PDB entry 1F8E | X-ray diffraction, 1.40 A resolution | chain A

[Chain A]
Molecule: Neuraminidase
Source organism: Influenza A virus (A/tern/Australia/G70C/1975(H11N9))
Notes: EC 3.2.1.18; fragment: integral membrane protein, membrane stalk cleaved by pronase releasing fully active residues 82-468
Chain sequence (388 residues; each row starts with the number of its first residue; note: 2 numbers in that range are skipped by the numbering (no residue carries them; nothing is unmodelled there); a row labelled like 412A-412B holds insertion residues (412A, then the next letters in order)):
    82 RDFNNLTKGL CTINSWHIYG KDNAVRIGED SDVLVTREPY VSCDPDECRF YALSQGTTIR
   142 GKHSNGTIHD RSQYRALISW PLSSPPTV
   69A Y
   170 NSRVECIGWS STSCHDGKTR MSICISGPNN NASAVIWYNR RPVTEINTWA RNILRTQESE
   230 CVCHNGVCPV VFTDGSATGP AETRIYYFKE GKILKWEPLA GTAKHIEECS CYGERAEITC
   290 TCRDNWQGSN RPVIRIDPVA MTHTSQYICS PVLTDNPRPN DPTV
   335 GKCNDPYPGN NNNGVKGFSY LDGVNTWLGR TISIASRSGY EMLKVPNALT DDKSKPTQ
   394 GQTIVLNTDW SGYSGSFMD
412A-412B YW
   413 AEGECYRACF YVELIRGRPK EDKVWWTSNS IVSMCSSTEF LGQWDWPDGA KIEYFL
Construct notes: conflict Met376 (Ile377 in 324880), Asp386 (Glu387 in 324880), Lys387 (Arg388 in 324880)
Disulfide bonds: Cys92-Cys417, Cys124-Cys129, Cys175-Cys193, Cys183-Cys230, Cys232-Cys237, Cys278-Cys291, Cys280-Cys289, Cys318-Cys337, Cys421-Cys447
Glycans and other covalent adducts: N-acetylglucosamine (NAG) linked to Asn86, Asn146; glycan linked to Asn200
Metal / ion sites: Ca2+: Asp293, Gly297, Asp324, Asn347
Ligand contacts: 49A (4,9-amino-2,4-deoxy-2,3-dehydro-N-acetyl-neuraminic acid): Arg118, Glu119, Asp151, Arg152, Trp178, Ser179, Ile222, Arg224, Ala246, Glu276, Glu277, Arg292, Asn294, Gly348, Arg371, Tyr406

[In short]
Chain A binds compound 49A. Covalently linked N-acetylglucosamine: at Asn86, Asn146 and Asn200. Asp293,
Gly297, Asp324 and Asn347 form the Ca2+ site.
Chain A is Neuraminidase (Influenza A virus (A/tern/Australia/G70C/1975(H11N9))); the structure, Native
Influenza Neuraminidase in Complex with 4,9-diamino-2-deoxy-2,3-dehydro-N-acetyl-neuraminic Acid, was
determined by X-ray diffraction, deposited together with 1F8B, 1F8C and 1F8D.
